PDB entry 4LFB | X-ray diffraction, 3.01 A resolution | chains A and H of the 21 polymer chains in the assembly

[Chain A]
Molecule: 16S rRNA
Organism: Thermus thermophilus
Sequence (1522 nucleotides; each row starts with the number of its first residue; note: 42 numbers in that range are skipped by the numbering (no residue carries them; nothing is unmodelled there); a row labelled like 190A-190L holds insertion residues (190A, then the next letters in order); numbering starts at 0):
     0 UUUGUUGGAG AGUUUGAUCC UGGCUCAGGG UGAACGCUGG CGGCGUGCCU AAGACAUGCA
    60 AGUCGUGCGG G
    73 CCGCGGGGUU UU
    88 ACUCCG
    95 UGGUC
   101 AGCGGCGGAC GGGUGAGUAA CGCGUGGGU
  129A G
   130 ACCUACCCGG AAGAGGGGGA CAACCCGGGG AAACUCGGGC UAAUCCCCCA UGUGGACCCG
   190 C
190A-190L CCCUUGGGGUGU
   191 GUCCAAAGGG CUUU
   216 GCCCGCUUCC GGAUGGGCCC GCGUCCCAUC AGCUAGUUGG UGGGGUAAUG GCCCACCAAG
   276 GCGACGACGG GUAGCCGGUC UGAGAGGAUG GCCGGCCACA GGGGCACUGA GACACGGGCC
   336 CCACUCCUAC GGGAGGCAGC AGUUAGGAAU CUUCCGCAAU GGGCGCAAGC CUGACGGAGC
   396 GACGCCGCUU GGAGGAAGAA GCCCUUCGGG GUGUAAACUC CUGAA
   442 CCCGGGACGA AACCCCCGAC GA
   474 GGGGACUGAC GGUACCGGG
   494 GUAAUAGCGC CGGCCAACUC CGUGCCAGCA GCCGCGGUAA UACGGAGGGC GCGAGCGUUA
   554 CCCGGAUUCA CUGGGCGUAA AGGGCGUGUA GGCGGCCUGG GGCGUCCCAU GUGAAAGACC
   614 ACGGCUCAAC CGUGGGGGAG CGUGGGAUAC GCUCAGGCUA GACGGUGGGA GAGGGUGGUG
   674 GAAUUCCCGG AGUAGCGGUG AAAUGCGCAG AUACCGGGAG GAACGCCGAU GGCGAAGGCA
   734 GCCACCUGGU CCACCCGUGA CGCUGAGGCG CGAAAGCGUG GGGAGCAAAC CGGAUUAGAU
   794 ACCCGGGUAG UCCACGCCCU AAACGAUGCG CGCUAGGUCU CUGGGUCU
   848 CCUGGGGGCC GAAGCUAACG CGUUAAGCGC GCCGCCUGGG GAGUACGGCC GCAAGGCUGA
   908 AACUCAAAGG AAUUGACGGG GGCCCGCACA AGCGGUGGAG CAUGUGGUUU AAUUCGAAGX
   968 AACGCGAAGA ACCUUACCAG GCCUUGACAU GCUAGG
 1003A G
  1004 AACCCGGGUG AAAGCCUGGG GUGCCCC
1030A-1030D GCGA
  1031 GGGGAGCCCU AGCACAGGUG CUGCAUGGCC GUCGUCAGCU CGUGCCGUGA GGUGUUGGGU
  1091 UAAGUCCCGC AACGAGCGCA ACCCCCGCCG UUAGUUGCCA GCGGUUCGGC CGGGCACUCU
  1151 AACGGGACUG CCCGCGAAA
  1171 GCGGGAGGAA GGAGGGGACG ACGUCUGGUC AGCAUGGCCC UUACGGCCUG GGCGACACAC
  1231 GUGCUACAAU GCCCACUACA AAGCGAUGCC ACCCGGCAAC GGGGAGCUAA UCGCAAAAAG
  1291 GUGGGCCCAG UUCGGAUUGG GGUCUGCAAC CCGACCCCAU GAAGCCGGAA UCGCUAGUAA
  1351 UCGCGGAUCA G
 1361A C
  1362 CAUGCCGCGG UGAAUACGUU CCCGGGCCUU GUACACACXG CCXGUXACGC CAUGGGAGCG
  1422 GGCUCUACCC GAAGUCGCCG GG
  1446 AGCCUACGGG
  1459 CAGGCGCCGA GGGUAGGGCC CGUGACUGGG GCGAAGUCGU AACAAGGUAG CUGUACCGGA
  1519 AGGUGCGGCU GGAUCCACUC CUUUCU
Disordered / not traced: 0-4, 1534-1538
Construct notes: conflict C1534 (A2157 in M26923.1), A1535 (C2158 in M26923.1)
Modified positions: PSU (pseudouridine-5'-monophosphate) at position 516, 7MG (7N-methyl-8-hydroguanosine-5'-monophosphate) at position 527, M2G (N2-dimethylguanosine-5'-monophosphate) at position 966, 5MC (5-methylcytidine-5'-monophosphate) at position 967, 2MG (2N-methylguanosine-5'-monophosphate) at position 1207, 5MC (5-methylcytidine-5'-monophosphate) at position 1400, 4OC (4n,o2'-methylcytidine-5'-monophosphate) at position 1402, 5MC (5-methylcytidine-5'-monophosphate) at position 1404, 5MC (5-methylcytidine-5'-monophosphate) at position 1407, UR3 (3-methyluridine-5'-monophoshate) at position 1498, MA6 (6N-dimethyladenosine-5'-monophoshate) at position 1518, MA6 (6N-dimethyladenosine-5'-monophoshate) at position 1519, PSU (pseudouridine-5'-monophosphate) at position 1540, PSU (pseudouridine-5'-monophosphate) at position 1541

[Chain H]
Protein: ribosomal protein S8
Organism: Thermus thermophilus
Reference sequence: Q5SHQ2 (RS8_THET8); residues 1-138 here = UniProt positions 1-138
Chain sequence (138 residues; each row starts with the number of its first residue):
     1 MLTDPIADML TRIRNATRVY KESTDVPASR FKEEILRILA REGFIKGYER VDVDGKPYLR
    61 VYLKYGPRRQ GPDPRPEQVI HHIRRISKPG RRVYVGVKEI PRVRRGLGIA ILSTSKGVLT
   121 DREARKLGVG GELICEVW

[Interface between chain A and chain H]
Pairs across the interface (68; chain A residue first):
  C564(A) with Arg91(H), hydrogen bond to the sugar
  C586(A) with Pro89(H), phosphate contact; Gly90(H), sugar contact
  G587(A) with Thr3(H), sugar contact; Pro89(H), phosphate contact; Arg92(H), salt bridge to the phosphate
  G588(A) with Leu2(H), sugar contact; Pro5(H), phosphate contact
  C589(A) with Ser29(H), phosphate contact
  C590(A) with Ser29(H), phosphate contact; Arg30(H), hydrogen bond to the phosphate
  U591(A) with Arg30(H), salt bridge to the phosphate
  G597(A) with Tyr94(H), hydrogen bond to the base
  U598(A) with Tyr94(H), sugar contact
  C599(A) with Val95(H), sugar contact; Gly96(H), phosphate contact; Val97(H), phosphate contact; Val129(H), sugar contact; Gly130(H), hydrogen bond to the sugar; Gly131(H), sugar contact
  C600(A) with Gly96(H), phosphate contact; Val97(H), hydrogen bond to the phosphate; Gly128(H), sugar contact
  G631(A) with Lys98(H), salt bridge to the phosphate
  A632(A) with Lys98(H), salt bridge to the phosphate
  A640(A) with Ser115(H), hydrogen bond to the sugar
  U641(A) with Ser115(H), sugar contact
  A642(A) with Phe31(H), sugar contact; Ser113(H), hydrogen bond to the sugar; Thr114(H), base contact; Ser115(H), base contact
  C643(A) with Ser113(H), hydrogen bond to the sugar; Glu132(H), hydrogen bond to the sugar
  G644(A) with Arg92(H), sugar contact
  U652(A) with Lys56(H), hydrogen bond to the phosphate
  A653(A) with Lys56(H), salt bridge to the phosphate; Pro57(H), base contact
  G654(A) with Met1(H), hydrogen bond to the sugar
  A753(A) with Met1(H), base contact
  G755(A) with Met1(H), sugar contact
  C824(A) with Met1(H), hydrogen bond to the sugar
  G825(A) with Leu2(H), sugar contact; Asp8(H), hydrogen bond to the sugar; Thr11(H), base contact; Arg12(H), hydrogen bond to the sugar
  C826(A) with Arg12(H), salt bridge to the phosphate; Asn15(H), hydrogen bond to the base
  U827(A) with Asn15(H), sugar contact; Val19(H), sugar contact
  A828(A) with Lys21(H), salt bridge to the phosphate
  A859(A) with Val19(H), base contact
  A860(A) with Arg18(H), sugar contact; Arg75(H), hydrogen bond to the phosphate
  G861(A) with Arg75(H), salt bridge to the phosphate
  G874(A) with Asn15(H), base contact
  C875(A) with Thr11(H), base contact; Arg14(H), hydrogen bond to the sugar; Asn15(H), hydrogen bond to the sugar
  G876(A) with Ala7(H), sugar contact; Thr11(H), hydrogen bond to the sugar; Arg14(H), hydrogen bond to the phosphate
  C877(A) with Thr3(H), hydrogen bond to the sugar; Asp4(H), sugar contact; Lys88(H), salt bridge to the phosphate; Pro89(H), phosphate contact
  G878(A) with Thr3(H), sugar contact; Lys88(H), phosphate contact; Pro89(H), phosphate contact
Other interface residues (no listed pair), chain A (38 interface residues in all): G823, C879
Other interface residues (no listed pair), chain H (42 interface residues in all): Ala28, Lys116, Gly117, Val118

[In short]
38 residues of chain A and 42 residues of chain H are in contact; the contacts include 21 hydrogen bonds and 9
salt bridges. Among the polar pairs are G597(A)-Tyr94(H), C826(A)-Asn15(H) and C564(A)-Arg91(H).
Here chain A is 16S rRNA and chain H is ribosomal protein S8, both from Thermus thermophilus. Entry 4LFB
(Crystal Structure of 30S ribosomal subunit from Thermus thermophilus) was determined by X-ray diffraction.
